PDB entry 3P83 | X-ray diffraction, 3.05 A resolution | chains D and E of the 6 polymer chains in the assembly

# Chain D (and E)
Protein: Ribonuclease HII
Organism: Archaeoglobus fulgidus
Notes: EC 3.1.26.4; chain E of this document is another copy of the same molecule, construct and numbering; everything in this record applies to it too
UniProtKB: O29634 (RNH2_ARCFU); residues 1-205 here = UniProt positions 1-205
Chain sequence (217 residues; row label = number of the first residue in the row; numbers below 1 keep their minus sign (Gly-11 is residue -11)):
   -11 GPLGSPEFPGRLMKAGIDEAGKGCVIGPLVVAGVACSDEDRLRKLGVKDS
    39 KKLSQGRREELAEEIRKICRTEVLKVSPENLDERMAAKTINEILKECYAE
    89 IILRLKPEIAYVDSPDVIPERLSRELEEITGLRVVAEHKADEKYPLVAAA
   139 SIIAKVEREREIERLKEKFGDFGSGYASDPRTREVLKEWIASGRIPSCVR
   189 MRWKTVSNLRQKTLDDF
Unresolved in the structure: -11 to -8 (chain E: -11 to -1, 193-196)
Differences from the reference sequence: expression tag (-11 to 0)
Curated features (UniProtKB/Swiss-Prot):
  - binding site (a divalent metal cation): Asp6, Glu7, Asp101
  - binding site (substrate): Arg46, Lys143, Arg146, Tyr164
  - mutagenesis: Asp6 (D6N: Loss of activity), Glu7 (E7N: Slight decrease of activity; E7Q: Loss of activity), Arg46 (R46A: Increases Km for RNA 60-fold), Asp101 (D101N: Loss of activity), Asp129 (D129N: Lowers activity by 50%), Lys143 (K143A: Decrease of activity. Increases Km for RNA 30-fold), Arg146 (R146A: Decrease of activity. Increases Km for RNA 26-fold), Tyr164 (Y164A: Loss of activity. Increases Km for RNA 44-fold)
Disulfides: Cys24-Cys57
What the authors report for this chain:
  - catalytic residues: Asp6, Glu7, Asp101, Asp129
  - mutagenesis - D101N: abolished catalytic activity
  - conformationally variable residues (loop rearrangement, side-chain flip): Ser195 to Arg198

# Interface between chain D and chain E
Pairs across the interface (25; chain D residue first):
  Met73(D) with Arg45(E), hydrogen bond (backbone-side chain)
  Ala74(D) with Arg45(E), hydrogen bond (backbone-side chain)
  Ala75(D) with Arg45(E)
  Lys76(D) with Arg45(E)
  Thr77(D) with Gly44(E); Arg45(E); Glu48(E)
  Asn79(D) with Glu51(E)
  Glu80(D) with Gly44(E)
  Asp104(D) with Glu51(E)
  Val105(D) with Glu47(E)
  Ile106(D) with Glu47(E), hydrogen bond (backbone-side chain); Val144(E); Arg148(E)
  Glu108(D) with Arg148(E); Glu151(E); Arg152(E), salt bridge; Glu155(E)
  Arg109(D) with Gln43(E), hydrogen bond; Glu47(E), salt bridge; Glu147(E), salt bridge; Glu151(E), salt bridge
  Arg112(D) with Glu151(E), salt bridge; Lys154(E)
  Lys192(D) with Lys32(E)
Interface residues without a listed pair, chain D (16 interface residues in all): Ile78, Glu113

# In short
16 residues of chain D and 14 residues of chain E are in contact, with 4 hydrogen bonds and 5 salt bridges.
Polar contacts include Glu108(D)-Arg152(E), Arg109(D)-Glu47(E) and Arg109(D)-Glu147(E). The paper reports
catalytic residues Asp6(D), Glu7(D) and Asp101(D) among others; D101N of chain D abolishes catalytic activity.
Chain D and chain E are both Ribonuclease HII (Archaeoglobus fulgidus); the structure, Structure of the
PCNA:RNase HII complex from Archaeoglobus fulgidus, was determined by X-ray diffraction, deposited together
with 3P87.
